2NVX - chains C and K of the 13 polymer chains in the assembly; structure by X-ray diffraction, 3.60 A resolution.

# Chain C
Protein: DNA-directed RNA polymerase II 45 kDa polypeptide
Organism: Saccharomyces cerevisiae
Notes: EC 2.7.7.6
UniProt: P16370 (RPB3_YEAST); numbering as in UniProt (aligned over 1-318)
Sequence (318 residues; numbered 1 to 318; the number before each row is that of its first residue):
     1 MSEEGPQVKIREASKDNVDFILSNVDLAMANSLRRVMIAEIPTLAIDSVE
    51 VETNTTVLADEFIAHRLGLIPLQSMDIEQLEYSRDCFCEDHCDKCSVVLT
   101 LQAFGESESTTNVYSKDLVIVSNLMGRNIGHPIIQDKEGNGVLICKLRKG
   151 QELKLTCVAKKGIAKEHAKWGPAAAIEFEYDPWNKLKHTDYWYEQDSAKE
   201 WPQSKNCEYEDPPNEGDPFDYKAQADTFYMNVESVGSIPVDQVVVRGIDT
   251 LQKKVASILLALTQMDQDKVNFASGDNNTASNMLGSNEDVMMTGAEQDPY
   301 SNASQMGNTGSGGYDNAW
Disordered / not traced: 1-2, 269-318
Metal / ion sites: Zn2+: Cys86, Cys88, Cys92, Cys95
Curated features (UniProtKB/Swiss-Prot):
  - binding site (Zn(2+)): Cys86, Cys88, Cys92, Cys95
  - modified residue: Ser2 (N-acetylserine)
  - natural variant: Ala30 (A30D: In mutant RPB3-1)
  - mutagenesis: Lys9 (K9E: Transcript termination readthrough)

# Chain K
Protein: DNA-directed RNA polymerase II 13.6 kDa polypeptide
Organism: Saccharomyces cerevisiae
Notes: EC 2.7.7.6
UniProt: P38902 (RPB11_YEAST); residue numbers follow UniProt; this construct covers 1-120
Sequence (120 residues; numbered 1 to 120; the number before each row is that of its first residue):
     1 MNAPDRFELFLLGEGESKLKIDPDTKAPNAVVITFEKEDHTLGNLIRAEL
    51 LNDRKVLFAAYKVEHPFFARFKLRIQTTEGYDPKDALKNACNSIINKLGA
   101 LKTNFETEWNLQTLAADDAF
Disordered / not traced: 115-120
Curated features (UniProtKB/Swiss-Prot):
  - mutagenesis: Glu108 (E108G/V: Transcript termination readthrough; E108K: Transcript termination readthrough. Lethal), Leu111 (L111P: Transcript termination readthrough), Leu114 (L114P: Transcript termination readthrough)

# How chain C and chain K interact
Residue-residue contacts (68):
  Glu3(C) with Asn104(K), hydrogen bond (backbone-side chain)
  Glu4(C) with Ala100(K); Asn104(K), hydrogen bond (backbone-side chain)
  Pro6(C) with Lys97(K); Leu101(K), hydrophobic; Asn104(K), hydrogen bond (backbone-side chain)
  Val8(C) with Leu101(K), hydrophobic; Phe105(K), hydrophobic; Glu108(K)
  Ile10(C) with Phe105(K), hydrophobic; Glu108(K); Gln112(K), hydrogen bond (backbone-side chain)
  Ala13(C) with Trp109(K), hydrophobic; Thr113(K); Leu114(K)
  Ser14(C) with Leu114(K)
  Val18(C) with Phe105(K), hydrophobic
  Phe20(C) with Phe105(K), hydrophobic
  Asp26(C) with Asn52(K)
  Ala28(C) with Asn44(K); Leu45(K); Ala48(K), hydrophobic
  Met29(C) with Leu45(K), hydrophobic; Glu49(K); Lys97(K)
  Ser32(C) with His40(K); Thr41(K), hydrogen bond (side chain-backbone)
  Leu33(C) with Leu101(K), hydrophobic
  Arg35(C) with Thr41(K), hydrogen bond
  Val36(C) with Thr41(K)
  Glu40(C) with Thr41(K)
  Arg84(C) with Phe10(K); Leu11(K)
  Ile163(C) with Phe10(K), hydrophobic
  Lys165(C) with Arg6(K), hydrogen bond (backbone-side chain); Asp39(K), salt bridge
  Glu166(C) with Arg6(K), hydrogen bond (backbone-side chain); Phe10(K)
  His167(C) with Arg6(K)
  Asp241(C) with Trp109(K)
  Val244(C) with Phe105(K), hydrophobic
  Val245(C) with Glu106(K)
  Ile248(C) with Leu98(K); Leu101(K), hydrophobic; Lys102(K)
  Asp249(C) with Lys102(K), salt bridge
  Leu251(C) with Leu45(K), hydrophobic; Leu98(K), hydrophobic
  Gln252(C) with Ile95(K), hydrogen bond (side chain-backbone); Leu98(K); Gly99(K); Lys102(K), hydrogen bond
  Lys254(C) with Glu38(K), salt bridge; Leu42(K)
  Val255(C) with Leu42(K), hydrophobic; Cys91(K); Ile94(K), hydrophobic; Ile95(K), hydrophobic
  Ile258(C) with Lys18(K); Leu19(K); Phe35(K), hydrophobic; Leu42(K), hydrophobic
  Leu259(C) with Cys91(K), hydrophobic; Asn92(K)
  Leu262(C) with Leu19(K), hydrophobic; Leu87(K), hydrophobic; Lys88(K)
  Met265(C) with Leu19(K)
Interface residues without a listed pair, chain C (44 interface residues in all): Gln7, Lys9, Arg11, Asn31, Ala164, Val240, Gln242, Ala256, Ser257
Interface residues without a listed pair, chain K (39 interface residues in all): Phe7, Leu9, Ile21

# Overview
Chain C and chain K form an interface of 44 and 39 residues respectively; the contacts include 10 hydrogen
bonds and 3 salt bridges. Among the polar pairs are Lys165(C)-Asp39(K), Asp249(C)-Lys102(K) and
Lys254(C)-Glu38(K).
Chain C is DNA-directed RNA polymerase II 45 kDa polypeptide and chain K is DNA-directed RNA polymerase II
13.6 kDa polypeptide, both from Saccharomyces cerevisiae; the structure, RNA polymerase II elongation complex
in 5 mM Mg+2 with 2'-dUTP, was determined by X-ray diffraction, deposited together with 2E2H, 2E2I, 2E2J,
2NVQ, 2NVT, 2NVY, 2NVZ and 2YU9.
